1XQ5 - chains A and C of the 4 polymer chains in the assembly; structure by X-ray diffraction, 1.90 A resolution.

Chain A (and C):
Name: Hemoglobin alpha-1 chain
From: Perca flavescens
Notes: chain C of this document is another copy of the same molecule, construct and numbering; everything in this record applies to it too
UniProt: A8HTG8 (A8HTG8_PERFV); residues 0-141 here correspond to UniProt positions 2-143 (UniProt number = residue number + 2)
Chain sequence (143 residues; numbered 0 to 142; the number before each row is that of its first residue; numbering starts at 0):
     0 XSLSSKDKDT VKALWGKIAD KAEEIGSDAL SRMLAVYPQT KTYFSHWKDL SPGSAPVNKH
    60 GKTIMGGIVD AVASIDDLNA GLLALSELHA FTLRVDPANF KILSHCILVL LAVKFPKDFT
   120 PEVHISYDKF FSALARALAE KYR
Modified positions: ACE (acetyl group) at position 0
Metal / ion sites: heme Fe near His88 (its only coordinating residue here)
Residues lining bound ligands: heme (HEM): Met32, Thr39, Tyr42, Phe43, His45, Trp46, His59, Thr62, Ile63, Gly66, Ile67, Leu84, Leu87, His88, Leu92, Val94, Asn98, Phe99, Leu102, Leu133, Leu137

Chain A / chain C interface:
Contacting residue pairs (13):
  ACE_0(A) with Arg135(C); Glu139(C)
  Ser1(A) with Glu139(C), hydrogen bond
  Ile124(A) with Arg142(C)
  Asp127(A) with Arg142(C), salt bridge
  Lys128(A) with Arg142(C), hydrogen bond (side chain-backbone)
  Ser131(A) with Arg142(C), hydrogen bond
  Arg135(A) with Arg135(C)
  Glu139(A) with ACE_0(C); Ser1(C), hydrogen bond
  Arg142(A) with Asp127(C), salt bridge; Lys128(C), hydrogen bond (backbone-side chain); Ser131(C), hydrogen bond
Also at the interface, not in a pair above, chain A (10 interface residues in all): Asn78
Also at the interface, not in a pair above, chain C (9 interface residues in all): Asn78

Overview:
Chain A and chain C form an interface of 10 and 9 residues respectively; the contacts include 6 hydrogen bonds
and 2 salt bridges. Among the polar pairs are Asp127(A)-Arg142(C), Ser1(A)-Glu139(C) and Lys128(A)-Arg142(C).
Bound to chain A: heme.
Chain A and chain C are both Hemoglobin alpha-1 chain (Perca flavescens); the structure, Met-Perch Hemoglobin
at 1.9A, was determined by X-ray diffraction.
